3F9P - chains A and C; structure by X-ray diffraction, 2.93 A resolution.

[Chain A]
Molecule: Myeloperoxidase
Organism: Homo sapiens
Notes: EC 1.11.1.7; fragment: Light chain:
UniProtKB: P05164 (PERM_HUMAN); residues -1 to 112 here correspond to UniProt positions 165-278 (UniProt number = residue number + 166)
Amino-acid sequence (114 residues; each row starts with the number of its first residue; numbers below 1 keep their minus sign (Val-1 is residue -1)):
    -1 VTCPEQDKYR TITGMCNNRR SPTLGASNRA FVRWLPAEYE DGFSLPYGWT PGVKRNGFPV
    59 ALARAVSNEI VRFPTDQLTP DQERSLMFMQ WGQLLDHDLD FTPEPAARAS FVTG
Unresolved in the structure: -1, 107-112
Disulfides: Cys1-Cys14
Metal / ion sites: Ca2+: Asp96 (shared with Thr168(C), Phe170(C), Asp172(C), Ser174(C) of chain C)
Residues lining bound ligands: heme (HEM): Met87, Gln88, Gly90, Gln91, Asp94, Asp98, Phe99, Thr100
UniProt features mapped onto this chain:
  - active site: His95 (Proton acceptor)
  - binding site (heme b): Asp94
  - binding site (Ca(2+)): Asp96
Reported in the primary citation:
  - binding site for heme: Asp94

[Chain C]
Molecule: Myeloperoxidase
Organism: Homo sapiens
Notes: EC 1.11.1.7; fragment: Heavy chain:
UniProtKB: P05164 (PERM_HUMAN); residues 113-579 here correspond to UniProt positions 279-745 (UniProt number = residue number + 166)
Amino-acid sequence (467 residues; row label = number of the first residue in the row):
   113 VNCETSCVQQ PPCFPLKIPP NDPRIKNQAD CIPFFRSCPA CPGSNITIRN QINALTSFVD
   173 ASMVYGSEEP LARNLRNMSN QLGLLAVNQR FQDNGRALLP FDNLHDDPCL LTNRSARIPC
   233 FLAGDTRSSE MPELTSMHTL LLREHNRLAT ELKSLNPRWD GERLYQEARK IVGAMVQIIT
   293 YRDYLPLVLG PTAMRKYLPT YRSYNDSVDP RIANVFTNAF RYGHTLIQPF MFRLDNRYQP
   353 MEPNPRVPLS RVFFASWRVV LEGGIDPILR GLMATPAKLN RQNQIAVDEI RERLFEQVMR
   413 IGLDLPALNM QRSRDHGLPG YNAWRRFCGL PQPETVGQLG TVLRNLKLAR KLMEQYGTPN
   473 NIDIWMGGVS EPLKRKGRVG PLLACIIGTQ FRKLRDGDRF WWENEGVFSM QQRQALAQIS
   533 LPRIICDNTG ITTVSKNNIF MSNSYPRDFV NCSTLPALNL ASWREAS
Modified residues: Cys150 (s-hydroxycysteine; CSO)
Disulfides: Cys115-Cys125, Cys119-Cys143, Cys221-Cys232, Cys440-Cys497, Cys538-Cys564
Covalently attached groups: N-acetylglucosamine (NAG) linked to Asn189, Asn225; heme (HEM) linked to Glu242, Met243; glycan linked to Asn317
Metal / ion sites: Ca2+: Thr168, Phe170, Asp172, Ser174 (shared with Asp96(A) of chain A); heme Fe near His336 (its only coordinating residue here)
Residues lining bound ligands: heme (HEM): Phe146, Arg239, Tyr296, Thr329, Phe332, Arg333, Tyr334, Gly335, His336, Ile339, Phe365, Leu406, Phe407, Leu417, Leu420, Asn421, Arg424
UniProt features mapped onto this chain:
  - binding site (Ca(2+)): Thr168, Phe170, Asp172, Ser174
  - binding site (heme b): Glu242, Met243, His336
  - site: Arg239 (Transition state stabilizer)
  - modified residue: Cys150 (Cysteine sulfenic acid (-SOH))
  - glycosylation (N-linked (GlcNAc...) asparagine): Asn157, Asn189, Asn225, Asn317, Asn563
Reported in the primary citation:
  - post-translational modification sites: Asn157, Asn189, Asn225, Asn317
  - binding site for heme: Glu242, Met243, Arg333
  - conformationally variable residues (side-chain flip): Glu242, Asn421
  - heme coordination: His336
  - contacts within the chain: Leu417-Asn421 (hydrophobic contact), Arg333-Asn421, His336-Asn421, Asn421-Trp477 (hydrophobic contact)
  - mutagenesis - N421D (2.9 +/- 0.5%): decreased catalytic activity
  - mutagenesis - N421D: decreased binding to heme

[Chain A / chain C interface]
Residue-residue contacts (294; chain A residue first):
  Asp5(A) - Arg511(C)  salt bridge
  Asp5(A) - Phe512(C)
  Lys6(A) - Arg275(C)
  Lys6(A) - Lys282(C)  hydrogen bond (backbone-side chain)
  Lys6(A) - Phe512(C)
  Tyr7(A) - Arg275(C)  hydrogen bond
  Tyr7(A) - Gln278(C)
  Tyr7(A) - Glu279(C)  hydrogen bond
  Tyr7(A) - Lys282(C)
  Tyr7(A) - Phe512(C)
  Arg8(A) - Phe170(C)
  Arg8(A) - Val171(C)
  Arg8(A) - Asp172(C)  salt bridge
  Arg8(A) - Arg281(C)  hydrogen bond (backbone-side chain)
  Arg8(A) - Gln289(C)
  Arg8(A) - Asp510(C)  salt bridge
  Arg8(A) - Phe512(C)  hydrogen bond (side chain-backbone)
  Thr9(A) - Arg281(C)  hydrogen bond (backbone-side chain)
  Ile10(A) - Thr168(C)
  Ile10(A) - Gly178(C)
  Ile10(A) - Ser179(C)
  Ile10(A) - Glu180(C)
  Ile10(A) - Ala184(C)  hydrophobic
  Ile10(A) - Arg281(C)
  Thr11(A) - Thr168(C)
  Thr11(A) - Ser179(C)
  Gly12(A) - Thr168(C)
  Cys14(A) - Arg511(C)  hydrogen bond (backbone-side chain)
  Asn15(A) - Phe170(C)
  Asn15(A) - Tyr316(C)  hydrogen bond (backbone-side chain)
  Asn15(A) - Gly509(C)
  Asn15(A) - Asp510(C)  hydrogen bond
  Asn15(A) - Arg511(C)  hydrogen bond (side chain-backbone)
  Asn15(A) - Phe512(C)
  Asn16(A) - Tyr316(C)  hydrogen bond
  Asn16(A) - Asp318(C)  hydrogen bond (side chain-backbone)
  Arg17(A) - Arg511(C)
  Arg18(A) - Asp318(C)  salt bridge
  Arg18(A) - Ser319(C)  hydrogen bond
  Leu22(A) - Phe170(C)
  Leu22(A) - Pro322(C)
  Leu22(A) - Arg323(C)
  Gly23(A) - Thr168(C)
  Gly23(A) - Ser169(C)  hydrogen bond (backbone-backbone)
  Gly23(A) - Phe170(C)
  Gly23(A) - Arg323(C)
  Ser25(A) - Asn165(C)
  Ser25(A) - Ala166(C)
  Ser25(A) - Leu167(C)
  Ser25(A) - Ser179(C)  hydrogen bond (side chain-backbone)
  Asn26(A) - Ile164(C)
  Asn26(A) - Asn165(C)  hydrogen bond (backbone-backbone)
  Asn26(A) - Ala166(C)
  Asn26(A) - Glu180(C)  hydrogen bond
  Arg27(A) - Ile164(C)
  Arg27(A) - Asn165(C)  hydrogen bond (backbone-backbone)
  Ala28(A) - Ala152(C)  hydrophobic
  Ala28(A) - Asn162(C)
  Ala28(A) - Gln163(C)
  Phe29(A) - Asn162(C)  hydrogen bond (backbone-side chain)
  Phe29(A) - Gln163(C)  hydrogen bond (backbone-backbone)
  Phe29(A) - Ile164(C)
  Phe29(A) - Asn165(C)
  Phe29(A) - Ile324(C)
  Phe29(A) - Asn326(C)
  Phe29(A) - Thr329(C)
  Val30(A) - Asp321(C)
  Val30(A) - Arg323(C)
  Val30(A) - Ile324(C)  hydrogen bond (backbone-backbone)
  Val30(A) - Ala325(C)
  Val30(A) - Asn326(C)  hydrogen bond (backbone-backbone)
  Arg31(A) - Arg161(C)  hydrogen bond (side chain-backbone)
  Arg31(A) - Asn162(C)  hydrogen bond
  Arg31(A) - Gln163(C)
  Arg31(A) - Asn326(C)
  Arg31(A) - His428(C)  hydrogen bond (side chain-backbone)
  Arg31(A) - Gly429(C)
  Arg31(A) - Leu430(C)
  Trp32(A) - Ala325(C)
  Trp32(A) - Val327(C)  hydrophobic
  Trp32(A) - Trp436(C)  hydrophobic
  Trp32(A) - Phe439(C)  hydrophobic
  Trp32(A) - Ile498(C)  hydrophobic
  Trp32(A) - Gln502(C)
  Trp32(A) - Lys505(C)
  Leu33(A) - Pro431(C)  hydrophobic
  Leu33(A) - Ala435(C)
  Leu33(A) - Trp436(C)  hydrophobic
  Pro34(A) - Pro431(C)
  Ala35(A) - Ile160(C)  hydrophobic
  Ala35(A) - Gly429(C)
  Glu36(A) - Gly429(C)  hydrogen bond (backbone-backbone)
  Glu36(A) - Pro431(C)
  Tyr37(A) - Arg148(C)
  Tyr37(A) - Arg161(C)  hydrogen bond (side chain-backbone)
  Tyr37(A) - Gln163(C)  hydrogen bond
  Tyr37(A) - Arg426(C)
  Tyr37(A) - Asp427(C)  hydrogen bond (side chain-backbone)
  Tyr37(A) - His428(C)  hydrogen bond (side chain-backbone)
  Tyr37(A) - Gly429(C)
  Phe41(A) - Ser156(C)
  Phe41(A) - Ile160(C)
  Phe41(A) - Arg161(C)  hydrogen bond (backbone-backbone)
  Ser42(A) - Arg148(C)  hydrogen bond (backbone-side chain)
  Ser42(A) - Arg161(C)
  Pro44(A) - Phe126(C)  hydrophobic
  Pro44(A) - Arg148(C)
  Pro44(A) - Arg426(C)
  Tyr45(A) - Phe126(C)
  Tyr45(A) - Arg426(C)
  Gly46(A) - Gln121(C)
  Gly46(A) - Phe126(C)
  Trp47(A) - Gln121(C)  hydrogen bond (backbone-side chain)
  Trp47(A) - Cys125(C)
  Trp47(A) - Phe126(C)  hydrophobic
  Arg53(A) - Leu430(C)  hydrogen bond (side chain-backbone)
  Arg53(A) - Pro431(C)
  Arg53(A) - Gly432(C)
  Arg53(A) - Asn473(C)  hydrogen bond (backbone-side chain)
  Asn54(A) - Asn473(C)
  Phe56(A) - Tyr468(C)
  Phe56(A) - Gly469(C)
  Phe56(A) - Thr470(C)
  Phe56(A) - Asn473(C)
  Val58(A) - Arg426(C)
  Ala59(A) - Arg426(C)  hydrogen bond (backbone-side chain)
  Ala59(A) - Gln467(C)
  Leu60(A) - Lys129(C)
  Leu60(A) - Pro131(C)
  Ala61(A) - Leu128(C)  hydrophobic
  Ala61(A) - Ala419(C)
  Ala61(A) - Met422(C)
  Ala61(A) - Arg426(C)
  Arg62(A) - Lys129(C)
  Arg62(A) - Pro131(C)
  Arg62(A) - Asp134(C)  salt bridge
  Arg62(A) - Arg136(C)
  Arg62(A) - Ile144(C)
  Arg62(A) - Arg403(C)  hydrogen bond (side chain-backbone)
  Arg62(A) - Glu404(C)  salt bridge
  Arg62(A) - Asp416(C)  salt bridge
  Arg62(A) - Ala419(C)
  Ala63(A) - Gln467(C)
  Val64(A) - Met422(C)  hydrophobic
  Val64(A) - Gln467(C)
  Val64(A) - Tyr468(C)
  Val64(A) - Met478(C)  hydrophobic
  Ser65(A) - Arg403(C)  hydrogen bond
  Ser65(A) - Asp416(C)  hydrogen bond
  Ser65(A) - Met422(C)
  Asn66(A) - Pro131(C)
  Asn66(A) - Asp134(C)  hydrogen bond
  Asn66(A) - Pro135(C)
  Asn66(A) - Arg403(C)  hydrogen bond
  Glu67(A) - Lys463(C)
  Glu67(A) - Gln467(C)
  Ile68(A) - Ile397(C)
  Ile68(A) - Leu460(C)  hydrophobic
  Ile68(A) - Lys463(C)
  Ile68(A) - Leu464(C)  hydrophobic
  Ile68(A) - Gln467(C)
  Ile68(A) - Met478(C)  hydrophobic
  Val69(A) - Ile397(C)
  Val69(A) - Ala398(C)
  Val69(A) - Arg403(C)
  Val69(A) - Pro418(C)  hydrophobic
  Val69(A) - Met478(C)  hydrophobic
  Arg70(A) - Pro135(C)
  Arg70(A) - Arg403(C)
  Phe71(A) - Lys390(C)
  Phe71(A) - Asn395(C)
  Phe71(A) - Gln396(C)
  Phe71(A) - Ile397(C)
  Phe71(A) - Ala398(C)
  Phe71(A) - Val399(C)
  Phe71(A) - Asp400(C)
  Thr73(A) - Pro341(C)
  Gln75(A) - Gln396(C)  hydrogen bond (backbone-side chain)
  Leu76(A) - Gln340(C)
  Leu76(A) - Pro341(C)
  Leu76(A) - Lys390(C)
  Leu76(A) - Val399(C)  hydrophobic
  Thr77(A) - Leu391(C)  hydrogen bond (backbone-backbone)
  Thr77(A) - Arg393(C)
  Thr77(A) - Gln396(C)  hydrogen bond
  Pro78(A) - Ala389(C)
  Asp79(A) - Pro388(C)
  Asp79(A) - Ala389(C)  hydrogen bond (backbone-backbone)
  Asp79(A) - Leu391(C)
  Asp79(A) - Arg490(C)  salt bridge
  Asp79(A) - Asn555(C)  hydrogen bond (backbone-side chain)
  Gln80(A) - Asn555(C)
  Glu81(A) - Arg490(C)  salt bridge
  Glu81(A) - Phe552(C)
  Glu81(A) - Met553(C)
  Arg82(A) - Leu299(C)  hydrogen bond (side chain-backbone)
  Arg82(A) - Pro388(C)
  Arg82(A) - Ala389(C)  hydrogen bond (backbone-backbone)
  Arg82(A) - Lys488(C)  hydrogen bond (side chain-backbone)
  Arg82(A) - Arg490(C)
  Arg82(A) - Phe552(C)
  Arg82(A) - Asn555(C)  hydrogen bond (backbone-side chain)
  Ser83(A) - Leu384(C)
  Ser83(A) - Thr387(C)
  Ser83(A) - Ala389(C)
  Ser83(A) - Ile551(C)  hydrogen bond (side chain-backbone)
  Ser83(A) - Phe552(C)  hydrogen bond (backbone-backbone)
  Ser83(A) - Ser554(C)
  Ser83(A) - Asn555(C)
  Leu84(A) - Gln340(C)
  Leu84(A) - Leu384(C)  hydrogen bond (backbone-backbone)
  Leu84(A) - Thr387(C)  hydrogen bond (backbone-backbone)
  Leu84(A) - Ala389(C)
  Met85(A) - Met249(C)  hydrophobic
  Met85(A) - Leu384(C)  hydrogen bond (backbone-backbone)
  Met85(A) - Leu533(C)  hydrophobic
  Met85(A) - Phe552(C)
  Phe86(A) - Tyr296(C)
  Phe86(A) - Leu299(C)
  Phe86(A) - Val300(C)  hydrophobic
  Phe86(A) - Leu338(C)  hydrophobic
  Phe86(A) - Arg490(C)
  Phe86(A) - Phe552(C)  hydrophobic
  Met87(A) - Gly335(C)
  Met87(A) - Leu338(C)  hydrophobic
  Gln88(A) - Met243(C)
  Gln88(A) - Glu245(C)
  Gln88(A) - Leu246(C)
  Trp89(A) - Met249(C)  hydrophobic
  Trp89(A) - Val288(C)
  Trp89(A) - Ile291(C)  hydrophobic
  Trp89(A) - Thr292(C)  hydrogen bond
  Trp89(A) - Tyr296(C)
  Trp89(A) - Phe552(C)  hydrophobic
  Gly90(A) - Tyr296(C)
  Gly90(A) - Phe332(C)
  Gln91(A) - Glu242(C)  hydrogen bond
  Gln91(A) - Met243(C)
  Gln91(A) - Leu246(C)
  Leu92(A) - Met175(C)  hydrophobic
  Leu92(A) - Leu246(C)  hydrophobic
  Leu92(A) - Met249(C)  hydrophobic
  Leu92(A) - His250(C)
  Leu92(A) - Leu253(C)  hydrophobic
  Leu93(A) - Thr292(C)
  Leu93(A) - Tyr296(C)  hydrophobic
  Leu93(A) - Phe503(C)  hydrophobic
  Asp94(A) - Arg239(C)  salt bridge
  Asp94(A) - Phe332(C)
  His95(A) - Leu167(C)
  His95(A) - Met175(C)
  His95(A) - Asp237(C)  salt bridge
  His95(A) - Arg239(C)
  His95(A) - Leu246(C)
  Asp96(A) - Thr168(C)
  Asp96(A) - Phe170(C)
  Asp96(A) - Val171(C)
  Asp96(A) - Asp172(C)  hydrogen bond (side chain-backbone)
  Asp96(A) - Ala173(C)  hydrogen bond (side chain-backbone)
  Asp96(A) - Ser174(C)  hydrogen bond
  Asp96(A) - Met175(C)
  Leu97(A) - Asn165(C)  hydrogen bond (backbone-side chain)
  Leu97(A) - Thr168(C)
  Leu97(A) - Ser169(C)
  Leu97(A) - Val171(C)  hydrophobic
  Leu97(A) - Ile324(C)
  Leu97(A) - Phe328(C)  hydrophobic
  Leu97(A) - Phe503(C)  hydrophobic
  Leu97(A) - Leu506(C)  hydrophobic
  Asp98(A) - Asn165(C)
  Asp98(A) - Leu167(C)
  Asp98(A) - Arg239(C)  hydrogen bond (backbone-side chain)
  Asp98(A) - Phe328(C)
  Asp98(A) - Thr329(C)
  Phe99(A) - Ile164(C)
  Phe99(A) - Asn165(C)  hydrogen bond (backbone-side chain)
  Phe99(A) - Ala166(C)  hydrogen bond (backbone-backbone)
  Phe99(A) - Leu167(C)
  Phe99(A) - Thr238(C)
  Phe99(A) - Arg239(C)
  Thr100(A) - Ser149(C)
  Thr100(A) - Gln163(C)
  Thr100(A) - Ile164(C)
  Thr100(A) - His428(C)
  Pro101(A) - Ser149(C)
  Pro101(A) - Cys150(C)  hydrogen bond (backbone-backbone)
  Pro101(A) - Ile164(C)
  Glu102(A) - Phe147(C)
  Glu102(A) - Arg424(C)  salt bridge
  Pro103(A) - Phe147(C)
  Pro103(A) - Arg148(C)
  Pro103(A) - Cys150(C)
  Ala105(A) - Asn114(C)
  Arg106(A) - Val113(C)
Other interface residues (no listed pair), chain A (87 interface residues in all): Ala24, Gly40, Leu43, Pro57
Other interface residues (no listed pair), chain C (154 interface residues in all): Gln122, Pro123, Pro124, Ile130, Asn157, Thr159, Glu181, Tyr277, Val320, Tyr334, Ile339, Phe344, Leu381, Met385, Gln423, Asn472, Trp477, Gly489, Thr501, Trp513, Ile537
Interface features reported in the paper:
  - residue pairs: Arg106(A)-Val113(C)

[In short]
87 residues of chain A and 154 residues of chain C are in contact, with 65 hydrogen bonds and 12 salt bridges.
Polar contacts include Asp5(A)-Arg511(C), Arg8(A)-Asp172(C) and Arg8(A)-Asp510(C). The paper describes a
contact between Arg106(A) and Val113(C). The paper reports a binding site for heme at Asp94(A) and Glu242(C)
among others; N421D of chain C reduces catalytic activity.
Here chain A is Myeloperoxidase and chain C is Myeloperoxidase, both from Homo sapiens. Entry 3F9P (Crystal
structure of myeloperoxidase from human leukocytes) was determined by X-ray diffraction.
